2Q9L - chains A and B of the 4 polymer chains in the assembly; structure by X-ray diffraction, 2.20 A resolution.

# Chain A (and B)
Molecule: Hypothetical protein
From: Vibrio sp. DAT722
Notes: EC 3.6.1.19; chain B of this document is another copy of the same molecule, construct and numbering; everything in this record applies to it too
UniProtKB: Q2F9Z1 (Q2F9Z1_9VIBR); residues 1-94 here = UniProt positions 1-94
Chain sequence (100 residues; each row starts with the number of its first residue):
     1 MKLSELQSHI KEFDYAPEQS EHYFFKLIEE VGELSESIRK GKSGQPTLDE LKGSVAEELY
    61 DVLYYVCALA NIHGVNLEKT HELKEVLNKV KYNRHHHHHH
Not modelled in the structure: 91-100
Sequence notes: expression tag (95-100)
Metal / ion sites: Mg2+: Glu30, Glu33, Glu58, Asp61

# Interface between chain A and chain B
Contacting residue pairs (76):
  Met1(A) - Lys2(B)
  Met1(A) - Leu3(B)  hydrogen bond (backbone-backbone)
  Met1(A) - Glu78(B)  hydrogen bond (backbone-side chain)
  Met1(A) - His81(B)
  Lys2(A) - Met1(B)
  Leu3(A) - Met1(B)  hydrogen bond (backbone-backbone)
  Leu3(A) - Leu63(B)  hydrophobic
  Leu6(A) - Leu3(B)  hydrophobic
  Leu6(A) - His81(B)
  Phe24(A) - Ser35(B)
  Phe24(A) - Ile38(B)  hydrophobic
  Leu27(A) - Leu34(B)  hydrophobic
  Ile28(A) - Val31(B)  hydrophobic
  Val31(A) - Ile28(B)  hydrophobic
  Leu34(A) - Leu27(B)  hydrophobic
  Ser35(A) - Phe24(B)
  Ile38(A) - Phe24(B)  hydrophobic
  Ile38(A) - His73(B)
  Ser43(A) - His73(B)  hydrogen bond
  Gly44(A) - His73(B)  hydrogen bond (backbone-backbone)
  Gly44(A) - Gly74(B)
  Gly44(A) - Val75(B)
  Gln45(A) - Gly74(B)
  Gln45(A) - Val75(B)
  Gln45(A) - Asn76(B)  hydrogen bond (side chain-backbone)
  Gln45(A) - Lys79(B)
  Gln45(A) - Thr80(B)  hydrogen bond
  Pro46(A) - Leu83(B)
  Leu48(A) - Leu83(B)
  Leu48(A) - Leu87(B)  hydrophobic
  Leu51(A) - Leu83(B)  hydrophobic
  Leu51(A) - Leu87(B)  hydrophobic
  Val55(A) - His73(B)
  Ala56(A) - Val75(B)  hydrophobic
  Ala56(A) - Thr80(B)
  Glu57(A) - Lys84(B)  salt bridge
  Leu59(A) - Val66(B)
  Leu59(A) - Leu69(B)  hydrophobic
  Leu59(A) - Ala70(B)  hydrophobic
  Tyr60(A) - Thr80(B)
  Tyr60(A) - His81(B)
  Tyr60(A) - Lys84(B)
  Asp61(A) - Lys84(B)  salt bridge
  Val62(A) - Val66(B)  hydrophobic
  Leu63(A) - Leu3(B)  hydrophobic
  Leu63(A) - Leu63(B)  hydrophobic
  Val66(A) - Leu59(B)
  Val66(A) - Val62(B)  hydrophobic
  Leu69(A) - Leu59(B)  hydrophobic
  Ala70(A) - Leu59(B)  hydrophobic
  His73(A) - Ser43(B)  hydrogen bond
  His73(A) - Gly44(B)  hydrogen bond (backbone-backbone)
  His73(A) - Val55(B)
  Gly74(A) - Gly44(B)
  Gly74(A) - Gln45(B)  hydrogen bond (backbone-backbone)
  Val75(A) - Gly44(B)
  Val75(A) - Gln45(B)
  Val75(A) - Ala56(B)  hydrophobic
  Val75(A) - Leu59(B)  hydrophobic
  Asn76(A) - Gln45(B)  hydrogen bond (backbone-side chain)
  Glu78(A) - Met1(B)
  Lys79(A) - Gln45(B)
  Thr80(A) - Gln45(B)  hydrogen bond
  Thr80(A) - Ala56(B)
  Thr80(A) - Tyr60(B)
  His81(A) - Met1(B)
  His81(A) - Leu6(B)
  His81(A) - Tyr60(B)
  Leu83(A) - Pro46(B)
  Leu83(A) - Leu48(B)
  Lys84(A) - Leu51(B)
  Lys84(A) - Glu57(B)  salt bridge
  Lys84(A) - Tyr60(B)
  Lys84(A) - Asp61(B)  salt bridge
  Leu87(A) - Leu48(B)  hydrophobic
  Leu87(A) - Leu51(B)  hydrophobic
Other interface residues (no listed pair), chain A (42 interface residues in all): Thr47, Leu77, Val86
Other interface residues (no listed pair), chain B (43 interface residues in all): Thr47, Leu77, Glu85, Val86

# In short
Chain A and chain B form an interface of 42 and 43 residues respectively, with 12 hydrogen bonds and 4 salt
bridges. Polar pairs include Glu57(A)-Lys84(B), Asp61(A)-Lys84(B) and Met1(A)-Glu78(B). Glu30(A), Glu33(A),
Glu58(A) and Asp61(A) coordinate Mg2+.
Both chains are Hypothetical protein (Vibrio sp. DAT722). Entry 2Q9L (Crystal structure of iMazG from Vibrio
DAT 722: Ctag-iMazG (P43212)) was determined by X-ray diffraction, deposited together with 2Q5Z and 2Q73.
